7A29 - chains A and C of the 6 polymer chains in the assembly; structure by electron microscopy, 2.94 A resolution.

[Chain A (and C)]
Molecule: Spike glycoprotein
From: Severe acute respiratory syndrome coronavirus 2
Notes: chain C of this document is another copy of the same molecule, construct and numbering; everything in this record applies to it too
UniProtKB: P0DTC2 (SPIKE_SARS2); numbering as in UniProt (aligned over 1-1208)
Sequence (1288 residues; row label = number of the first residue in the row):
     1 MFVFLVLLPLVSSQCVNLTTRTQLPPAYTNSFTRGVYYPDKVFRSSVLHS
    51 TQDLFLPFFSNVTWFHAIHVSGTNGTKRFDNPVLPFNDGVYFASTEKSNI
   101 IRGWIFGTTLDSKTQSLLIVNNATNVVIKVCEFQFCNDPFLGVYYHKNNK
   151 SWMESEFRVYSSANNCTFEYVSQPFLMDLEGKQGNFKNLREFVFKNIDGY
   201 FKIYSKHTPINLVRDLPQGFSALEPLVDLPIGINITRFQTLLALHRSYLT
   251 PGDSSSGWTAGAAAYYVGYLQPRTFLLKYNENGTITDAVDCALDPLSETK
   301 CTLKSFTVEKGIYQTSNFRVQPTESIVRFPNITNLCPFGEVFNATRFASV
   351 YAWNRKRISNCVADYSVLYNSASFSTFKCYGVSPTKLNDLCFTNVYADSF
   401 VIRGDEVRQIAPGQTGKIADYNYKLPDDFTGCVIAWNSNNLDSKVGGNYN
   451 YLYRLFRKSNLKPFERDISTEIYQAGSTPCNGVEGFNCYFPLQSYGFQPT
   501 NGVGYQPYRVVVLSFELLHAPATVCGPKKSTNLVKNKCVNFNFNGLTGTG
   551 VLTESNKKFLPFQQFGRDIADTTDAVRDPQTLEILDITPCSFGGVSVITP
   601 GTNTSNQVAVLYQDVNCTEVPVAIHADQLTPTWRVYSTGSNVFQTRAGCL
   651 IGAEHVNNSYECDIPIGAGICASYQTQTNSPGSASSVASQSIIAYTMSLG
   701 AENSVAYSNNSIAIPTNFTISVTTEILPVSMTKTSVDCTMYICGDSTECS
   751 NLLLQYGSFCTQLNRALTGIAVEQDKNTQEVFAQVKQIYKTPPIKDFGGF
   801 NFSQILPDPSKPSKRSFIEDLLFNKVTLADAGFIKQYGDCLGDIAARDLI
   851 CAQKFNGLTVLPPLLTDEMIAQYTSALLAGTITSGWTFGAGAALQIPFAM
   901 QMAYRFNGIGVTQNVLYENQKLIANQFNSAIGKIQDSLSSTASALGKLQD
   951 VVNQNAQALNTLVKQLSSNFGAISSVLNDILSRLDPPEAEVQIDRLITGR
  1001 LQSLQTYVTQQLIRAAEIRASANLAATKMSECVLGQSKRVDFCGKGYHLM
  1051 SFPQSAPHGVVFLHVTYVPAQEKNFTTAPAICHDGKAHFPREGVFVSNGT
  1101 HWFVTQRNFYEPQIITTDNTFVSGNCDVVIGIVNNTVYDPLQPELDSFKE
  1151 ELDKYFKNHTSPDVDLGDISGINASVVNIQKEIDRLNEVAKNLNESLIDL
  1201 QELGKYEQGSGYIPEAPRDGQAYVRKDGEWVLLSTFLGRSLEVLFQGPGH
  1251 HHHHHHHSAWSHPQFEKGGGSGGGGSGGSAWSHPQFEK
Unresolved in the structure: 1-13, 71-75, 248-251, 459, 477, 519-520, 621-640, 675-690, 829-854, 1147-1288 (chain C: 1-13, 71-75, 248-251, 459, 477, 519-520, 578-583, 621-640, 675-690, 829-854, 1147-1288)
Differences from the reference sequence: conflict G682 (Arg in P0DTC2), S683 (Arg in P0DTC2), S685 (Arg in P0DTC2), P986 (Lys in P0DTC2), P987 (Val in P0DTC2); expression tag (1209-1288)
Disulfide bonds: C15-C136, C131-C166, C291-C301, C336-C361, C379-C432, C391-C525, C480-C488, C538-C590, C617-C649, C662-C671, C743-C749, C1032-C1043, C1082-C1126
Glycans and other covalent adducts: N-acetylglucosamine (NAG) linked to N17, N61, N122, N149, N165, N234, N282, N331, N343, N603, N616, N657, N709, N717, N801, N1074, N1098, N1134
Swiss-Prot annotation at these positions:
  - region: N280 to C301 (Putative superantigen), R403 to D405 (Integrin-binding motif), N448 to F456 (Immunodominant HLA epitope recognized by the CD8+), P681, A684 (Putative superantigen), S816 to Y837 (Fusion peptide 1), K835 to F855 (Fusion peptide 2), D1163 to E1202 (Heptad repeat 2)
  - site: R815, S816 (Cleavage)
  - glycosylation: N17 (N-linked (GlcNAc...) (complex) asparagine), N61 (N-linked (GlcNAc...) (hybrid) asparagine), N74 (N-linked (GlcNAc...) (complex) asparagine), N122 (N-linked (GlcNAc...) (hybrid) asparagine), N149 (N-linked (GlcNAc...) (complex) asparagine), N165 (N-linked (GlcNAc...) (complex) asparagine), N234 (N-linked (GlcNAc...) (high mannose) asparagine), N282 (N-linked (GlcNAc...) (complex) asparagine), T323 (O-linked (GalNAc) threonine), S325 (O-linked (HexNAc...) serine), N331 (N-linked (GlcNAc...) (complex) asparagine), N343 (N-linked (GlcNAc...) (complex) asparagine), N603 (N-linked (GlcNAc...) (hybrid) asparagine), N616 (N-linked (GlcNAc...) (complex) asparagine), N657 (N-linked (GlcNAc...) (complex) asparagine), T676 (O-linked (GlcNAc...) threonine), T678 (O-linked (GlcNAc...) threonine), N709 (N-linked (GlcNAc...) (high mannose) asparagine), N717 (N-linked (GlcNAc...) (hybrid) asparagine), N801 (N-linked (GlcNAc...) (hybrid) asparagine) and 6 more in UniProt
  - natural variant: L5 (L5F: In strain: Iota/B.1.526), S13 (S13I: In strain: Epsilon/B.1.427/B.1.429), L18 (L18F: In strain: Beta/B.1.351, Gamma/P.1 and 1 more), T19 (T19I: In strain: Omicron/BQ.1.1, Omicron/XBB.1.5 and 1 more; T19R: In strain: Delta/B.1.617.2, Omicron/BA.2 and 4 more), T20 (T20N: In strain: Gamma/P.1), L24 to A27 (sequence variant, change not given here; In strain: Omicron/BA.2, Omicron/BA.2.12.1 and 6 more), P26 (P26S: In strain: Gamma/P.1), Q52 (Q52H: In strain: Omicron/EG.5.1), A67 (A67V: In strain: Eta/B.1.525, Omicron/BA.1), H69 to V70 (deletion: In strain: Alpha/B.1.1.7, Eta/B.1.525 and 5 more), G75 (G75V: In strain: Lambda/C.37), T76 (T76I: In strain: Lambda/C.37), 82 further natural variant entries in UniProt
  - mutagenesis: H69 to V70 (Increased incorporation of cleaved spike into virions), N121 (N121Q: Partial loss of biliverdin affinity), R190 (R190K: Partial loss of biliverdin affinity), N234 (N234Q: Increased resistance to neutralizing antibodies), N331 (N331Q: Reduced viral infectivity), N343 (N343Q: Reduced viral infectivity), L452 (L452R: Increased resistance to neutralizing antibodies. Decreases HLA binding to NF9 epitope. Increased binding affinity to human ACE2), Y453 (Y453F: Decreased HLA binding to NF9 epitope. Increased binding affinity to human ACE2), A475 (A475V: Increased resistance to neutralizing antibodies), V483 (V483A: Increased resistance to neutralizing antibodies), E484 (E484D: Increased replication in human TMEM106B overexpressing cells), F490 (F490L: Increased resistance to neutralizing antibodies and human covalescent sera neutralization), 12 further mutagenesis entries in UniProt

[How chain A and chain C interact]
Residue-residue contacts - 142 pairs, chain A then chain C:
  K41(A) with F562(C); Q563(C); Q564(C); F565(C)
  V42(A) with Q563(C); F565(C); R567(C)
  F43(A) with K557(C); K558(C); F559(C), hydrophobic; Q563(C); F565(C), hydrogen bond (backbone-backbone); G566(C); R567(C), hydrogen bond (backbone-backbone)
  R44(A) with R567(C)
  Y200(A) with N394(C), hydrogen bond; Y396(C)
  E224(A) with F562(C)
  P225(A) with F562(C), hydrophobic
  P230(A) with R357(C), hydrogen bond (backbone-side chain)
  Y369(A) with A475(C); F486(C); N487(C), hydrogen bond
  A372(A) with F486(C), hydrophobic
  F374(A) with F486(C)
  F377(A) with Y489(C), hydrogen bond (backbone-side chain)
  S735(A) with Q314(C)
  D737(A) with N317(C)
  D745(A) with R319(C)
  Q755(A) with N969(C); F970(C); G971(C); A972(C)
  Y756(A) with S968(C), hydrogen bond (backbone-side chain); F970(C)
  G757(A) with Q965(C); S968(C)
  S758(A) with Q965(C), hydrogen bond (backbone-side chain)
  F759(A) with Q965(C); S1003(C)
  Q762(A) with T961(C); Q1010(C)
  R765(A) with Q957(C); T961(C)
  T768(A) with Q314(C)
  K786(A) with A701(C)
  Q787(A) with A701(C); N703(C), hydrogen bond
  I788(A) with A701(C), hydrogen bond (backbone-backbone); E702(C); N703(C), hydrogen bond (backbone-backbone)
  Y789(A) with N703(C); V705(C), hydrophobic
  K790(A) with E702(C); N703(C), hydrogen bond (backbone-backbone)
  P792(A) with Y707(C), hydrophobic
  D796(A) with Y707(C), hydrogen bond (backbone-side chain); N709(C)
  F797(A) with Y707(C)
  F855(A) with F592(C)
  T859(A) with D614(C)
  V860(A) with D614(C)
  P862(A) with R646(C); A647(C), hydrophobic
  P863(A) with R646(C); A668(C), hydrogen bond (backbone-backbone)
  L864(A) with P665(C), hydrophobic; G667(C); A668(C); G669(C), hydrogen bond (backbone-backbone)
  L865(A) with M697(C), hydrophobic
  T866(A) with R646(C); A668(C); G669(C)
  M869(A) with G669(C); M697(C), hydrophobic; L699(C), hydrophobic
  Q872(A) with L699(C)
  Y873(A) with L699(C)
  T883(A) with Y707(C)
  W886(A) with Y1047(C)
  G889(A) with D1041(C); K1045(C), hydrogen bond (backbone-side chain)
  A890(A) with G1046(C); P1069(C)
  L894(A) with A713(C); P715(C); E1072(C)
  Q895(A) with A706(C); S711(C); I712(C); A713(C), hydrogen bond (backbone-backbone); N1074(C), hydrogen bond
  I896(A) with Y707(C)
  P897(A) with Y707(C), hydrogen bond (backbone-side chain); S708(C); N709(C); N710(C); S711(C)
  M900(A) with T1077(C); V1094(C), hydrophobic
  Y904(A) with G1093(C), hydrogen bond (side chain-backbone); V1094(C); R1107(C)
  N907(A) with R1107(C)
  Q913(A) with P1090(C)
  N914(A) with S1123(C), hydrogen bond
  Y917(A) with P1079(C), hydrophobic; F1089(C), hydrophobic; V1128(C); V1129(C)
  E918(A) with S1123(C); V1128(C)
  V963(A) with A570(C), hydrophobic
  S967(A) with A570(C)
  N978(A) with T547(C)
  L981(A) with K386(C)
  S982(A) with K386(C); L390(C); T547(C)
  R983(A) with G381(C), hydrogen bond (side chain-backbone); V382(C); S383(C), hydrogen bond (backbone-backbone); L390(C); F392(C)
  L984(A) with S383(C)
  D985(A) with S383(C)
  D994(A) with R995(C), salt bridge
  Q1005(A) with Q1002(C), hydrogen bond; T1006(C), hydrogen bond
  L1012(A) with Q1010(C); I1013(C), hydrophobic
  T1027(A) with R1039(C)
  S1030(A) with V1040(C); D1041(C)
  E1031(A) with R1039(C), salt bridge; V1040(C)
  L1034(A) with V1040(C); D1041(C)
  G1035(A) with V1040(C)
  R1039(A) with R1039(C)
  E1144(A) with L1145(C)
Other interface residues (no listed pair), chain A (97 interface residues in all): Y38, V47, D198, G199, I231, N282, S375, P384, A766, G857, F888, A893, F898, Q920, K921, I973, L1001, T1009, R1019, E1111, L1141, L1145
Other interface residues (no listed pair), chain C (109 interface residues in all): P384, G476, E516, L517, G545, T549, L560, I569, D571, I666, I670, C671, T696, G700, S704, T1009, E1017, F1042, V1068, A1078, R1091, F1121, I1130, L1141, Q1142

[In short]
The interface between chain A and chain C involves 97 residues on one side and 109 on the other; the contacts
include 25 hydrogen bonds and 2 salt bridges. Among the polar pairs are D994(A)-R995(C), E1031(A)-R1039(C) and
Y200(A)-N394(C).
Chain A and chain C are both Spike glycoprotein (Severe acute respiratory syndrome coronavirus 2); the
structure, Cryo-EM structure of the SARS-CoV-2 spike protein bound to neutralizing sybodies (Sb23) 2-up
conformation, was determined by electron microscopy, deposited together with 7A25.
